7UDK - chains A and B; structure by X-ray diffraction, 3.18 A resolution.

# Chain A
Name: Designed helical repeat protein (DHR) RPB_LRP2_R4
Organism: synthetic construct
Sequence (172 residues; each row starts with the number of its first residue; numbering starts at 0):
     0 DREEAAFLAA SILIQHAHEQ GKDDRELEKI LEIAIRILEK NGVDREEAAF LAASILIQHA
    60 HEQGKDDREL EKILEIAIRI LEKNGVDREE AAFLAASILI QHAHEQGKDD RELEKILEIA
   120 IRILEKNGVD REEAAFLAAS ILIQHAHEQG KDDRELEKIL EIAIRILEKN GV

# Chain B
Name: 4xLRP
Sequence (12 residues; row label = number of the first residue in the row; numbers below 1 keep their minus sign (Leu-2 is residue -2)):
    -2 LRPLRPLRPL RP

# Interface between chain A and chain B
Contacting residue pairs (23):
  Leu7(A) - Arg8(B)
  Gln14(A) - Leu7(B)
  Glu46(A) - Arg2(B)  salt bridge
  Glu46(A) - Arg5(B)  salt bridge
  Phe49(A) - Arg2(B)
  Gln57(A) - Leu4(B)
  Gln57(A) - Arg5(B)  hydrogen bond (side chain-backbone)
  Gln57(A) - Leu7(B)
  His58(A) - Leu7(B)
  Glu61(A) - Leu7(B)
  Glu89(A) - Arg-1(B)  salt bridge
  Ser96(A) - Leu1(B)
  Gln100(A) - Leu1(B)
  Gln100(A) - Arg2(B)
  Gln100(A) - Leu4(B)
  His101(A) - Leu4(B)
  Glu104(A) - Leu4(B)
  Ser139(A) - Leu-2(B)
  Ile140(A) - Leu1(B)  hydrophobic
  Gln143(A) - Leu-2(B)
  Gln143(A) - Arg-1(B)  hydrogen bond (side chain-backbone)
  Gln143(A) - Pro0(B)
  Gln143(A) - Leu1(B)
Also at the interface, not in a pair above, chain A (22 interface residues in all): Glu3, Ser10, Leu50, Ile54, Phe92, Ile97, Glu147
Also at the interface, not in a pair above, chain B (10 interface residues in all): Pro6

# In short
22 residues of chain A face 10 of chain B across their interface, with 2 hydrogen bonds and 3 salt bridges.
Polar pairs include Glu46(A)-Arg2(B), Glu46(A)-Arg5(B) and Glu89(A)-Arg-1(B).
Here chain A is Designed helical repeat protein (DHR) RPB_LRP2_R4 (synthetic construct) and chain B is 4xLRP.
Entry 7UDK (Crystal structure of designed helical repeat protein RPB_LRP2_R4 bound to LRPx4 peptide) was
determined by X-ray diffraction (same publication as 7UDJ, 7UDL and 7UE2).
